Entry 8WH8 (electron microscopy, 3.60 A resolution); this record covers chains J and K of the 11 polymer chains in the assembly.

== Chain J ==
Molecule: antisense strand (147-nt DNA)
Sequence (147 nucleotides; each row starts with the number of its first residue):
     1 ATCGGATGTA TATATCTGAC ACGTGCCTGG AGACTAGGGA GTAATCCCCT TGGGCGGTTA
    61 AACGCGGGGG ACAGCGCGTA CGTGCGTTTA AGCGGTGCTA GAGCTGTCTA CGACCAATTG
   121 AGCGGCCTCG GCACCGGGAT TCTCGAT
Not modelled in the structure: 1-13, 139-147

== Chain K ==
Name: ATP-dependent DNA helicase DDM1
Organism: Arabidopsis thaliana
Notes: EC 3.6.4.12
Reference sequence: Q9XFH4 (DDM1_ARATH); numbering as in UniProt (aligned over 1-764)
Amino-acid sequence (765 residues; each row starts with the number of its first residue; numbering starts at 0):
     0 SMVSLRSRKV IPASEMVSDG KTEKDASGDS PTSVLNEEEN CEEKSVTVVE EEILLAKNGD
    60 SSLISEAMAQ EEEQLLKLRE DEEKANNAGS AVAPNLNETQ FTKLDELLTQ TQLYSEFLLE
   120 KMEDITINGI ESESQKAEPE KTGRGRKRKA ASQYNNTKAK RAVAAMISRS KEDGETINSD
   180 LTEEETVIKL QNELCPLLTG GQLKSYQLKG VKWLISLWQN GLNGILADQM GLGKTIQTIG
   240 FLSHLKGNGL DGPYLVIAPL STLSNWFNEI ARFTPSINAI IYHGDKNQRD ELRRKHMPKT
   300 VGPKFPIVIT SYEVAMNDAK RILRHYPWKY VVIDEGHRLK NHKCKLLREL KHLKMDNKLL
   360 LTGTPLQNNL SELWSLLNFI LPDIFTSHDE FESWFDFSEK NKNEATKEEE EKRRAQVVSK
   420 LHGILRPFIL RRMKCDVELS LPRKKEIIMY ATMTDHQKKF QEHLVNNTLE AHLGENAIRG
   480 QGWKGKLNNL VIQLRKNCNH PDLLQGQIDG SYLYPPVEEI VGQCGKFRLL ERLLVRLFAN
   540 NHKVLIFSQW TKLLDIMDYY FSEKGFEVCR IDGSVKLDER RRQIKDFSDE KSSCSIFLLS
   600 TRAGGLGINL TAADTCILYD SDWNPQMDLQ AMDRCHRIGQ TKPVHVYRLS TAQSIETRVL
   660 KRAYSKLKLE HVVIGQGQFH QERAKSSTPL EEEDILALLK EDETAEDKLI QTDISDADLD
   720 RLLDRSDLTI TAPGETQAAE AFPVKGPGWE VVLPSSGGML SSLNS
Not modelled in the structure: 0-202, 384-414, 677-764
Construct notes: expression tag (0)
Ligand contacts: ADP (adenosine-5'-diphosphate): Lys203, Tyr205, Gly230, Leu231, Gly232, Thr234, Ile235, Phe272, Val436
Swiss-Prot annotation at these positions:
  - motif: Arg145 to Gln152 (Nuclear localization signal 1), Asp333 to His336 (DEAH box), Leu429 to Val436 (Nuclear localization signal 2)
  - binding site (ATP): Asp227 to Thr234

== Chain J / chain K interface ==
Pairs across the interface - 22 pairs, chain J then chain K:
  DT50(J) - Leu486(K)  phosphate contact
  DT51(J) - Leu486(K)  phosphate contact
  DT51(J) - Asn487(K)  sugar contact
  DG52(J) - Trp549(K)  sugar contact
  DG53(J) - Trp549(K)  phosphate contact
  DG53(J) - Thr550(K)  hydrogen bond to the phosphate
  DG53(J) - Lys551(K)  hydrogen bond to the phosphate
  DG54(J) - Gln548(K)  phosphate contact
  DG54(J) - Thr550(K)  phosphate contact
  DG54(J) - Asp571(K)  phosphate contact
  DG54(J) - Gly572(K)  hydrogen bond to the phosphate
  DG54(J) - Ser599(K)  hydrogen bond to the phosphate
  DG54(J) - Ala602(K)  phosphate contact
  DC55(J) - Gly572(K)  phosphate contact
  DC55(J) - Ala602(K)  phosphate contact
  DC55(J) - Gly603(K)  phosphate contact
  DG56(J) - Leu259(K)  phosphate contact
  DG56(J) - Glu312(K)  sugar contact
  DG57(J) - His282(K)  salt bridge to the phosphate
  DG57(J) - Asp284(K)  phosphate contact
  DT58(J) - Asp284(K)  phosphate contact
  DG136(J) - Arg288(K)  hydrogen bond to the phosphate
Other interface residues (no listed pair), chain K (20 interface residues in all): Ser573, Arg579, Arg601, Gly604

== Summary ==
The interface between chain J and chain K involves 10 residues on one side and 20 on the other; the contacts
include 5 hydrogen bonds and 1 salt bridge. Polar contacts include DG53(J)-Thr550(K), DG53(J)-Lys551(K) and
DG54(J)-Gly572(K). Ligands of chain K: ADP.
Chain J is antisense strand (147-nt DNA) and chain K is ATP-dependent DNA helicase DDM1 (Arabidopsis
thaliana); the structure, Structure of DDM1-nucleosome complex in ADP state, was determined by electron
microscopy (same publication as 8WH5, 8WH9, 8WHA and 8WHB).
